5NSS - chains K and L of the 14 polymer chains in the assembly; structure by electron microscopy, 5.80 A resolution (low resolution: residue-level contacts below are approximate; hydrogen-bond / salt-bridge calls are withheld).

Chain K (and L):
Protein: Psp operon transcriptional activator
Organism: Escherichia coli K-12
Notes: chain L of this document is another copy of the same molecule, construct and numbering; everything in this record applies to it too
Reference sequence: P37344 (PSPF_ECOLI); residues 1-275 here = UniProt positions 1-275
Chain sequence (295 residues; row label = number of the first residue in the row; numbers below 1 keep their minus sign (Met-19 is residue -19)):
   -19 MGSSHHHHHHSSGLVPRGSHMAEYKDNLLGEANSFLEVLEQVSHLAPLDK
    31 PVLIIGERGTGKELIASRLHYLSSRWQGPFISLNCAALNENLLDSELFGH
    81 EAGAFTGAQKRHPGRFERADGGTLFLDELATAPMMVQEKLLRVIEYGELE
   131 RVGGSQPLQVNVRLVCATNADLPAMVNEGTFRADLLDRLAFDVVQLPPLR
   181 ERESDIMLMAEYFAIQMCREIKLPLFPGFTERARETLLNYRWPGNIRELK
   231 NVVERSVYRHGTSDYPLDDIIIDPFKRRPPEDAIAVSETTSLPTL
Not modelled in the structure: -19 to 7, 256-275 (chain L: -19 to 7, 258-275)
Sequence notes: initiating methionine (-19); expression tag (-18 to 0)
UniProt features mapped onto this chain:
  - binding site (ATP): Gly36 to Glu43, Ala99 to Glu108
From the paper describing this entry:
  - mutagenesis - F85Y: abolished binding to DNA that has a mismatch at -12/-11 (citing earlier work)

How chain K and chain L interact:
Pairs across the interface - 14 pairs, chain K then chain L:
  Arg38(K) with Ala163(L); Asp167(L)
  Ala66(K) with Glu118(L)
  Ala67(K) with Phe78(L); Lys119(L)
  Phe96(K) with Gly133(L); Gly134(L)
  Arg227(K) with Asp167(L)
  Asn231(K) with Phe171(L)
  Arg235(K) with Phe171(L)
  Tyr238(K) with Gln21(L); Leu25(L)
  Pro254(K) with Ala170(L); Val173(L)
Interface residues without a listed pair, chain K (12 interface residues in all): Asn64, Lys230, Arg239
Interface residues without a listed pair, chain L (15 interface residues in all): His24, Met115, Arg122

Overview:
Chain K and chain L form an interface of 12 and 15 residues respectively. UniProt lists 18 ATP-binding
residues on chain K. From the paper: F85Y of chain K abolishes binding to DNA that has a mismatch at -12/-11.
Both chains are Psp operon transcriptional activator (Escherichia coli K-12). Entry 5NSS (Cryo-EM structure of
RNA polymerase-sigma54 holoenzyme with promoter DNA and transcription activator PspF intermedate complex) was
determined by electron microscopy, deposited together with 5NSR.
